Entry 8RU3 (X-ray diffraction, 2.00 A resolution); this record covers chains A and P.

== Chain A ==
Molecule: Catenin beta-1
From: Homo sapiens
UniProt: P35222 (CTNB1_HUMAN); numbering as in UniProt (aligned over 134-665)
Sequence (534 residues; numbered 132 to 665; the number before each row is that of its first residue):
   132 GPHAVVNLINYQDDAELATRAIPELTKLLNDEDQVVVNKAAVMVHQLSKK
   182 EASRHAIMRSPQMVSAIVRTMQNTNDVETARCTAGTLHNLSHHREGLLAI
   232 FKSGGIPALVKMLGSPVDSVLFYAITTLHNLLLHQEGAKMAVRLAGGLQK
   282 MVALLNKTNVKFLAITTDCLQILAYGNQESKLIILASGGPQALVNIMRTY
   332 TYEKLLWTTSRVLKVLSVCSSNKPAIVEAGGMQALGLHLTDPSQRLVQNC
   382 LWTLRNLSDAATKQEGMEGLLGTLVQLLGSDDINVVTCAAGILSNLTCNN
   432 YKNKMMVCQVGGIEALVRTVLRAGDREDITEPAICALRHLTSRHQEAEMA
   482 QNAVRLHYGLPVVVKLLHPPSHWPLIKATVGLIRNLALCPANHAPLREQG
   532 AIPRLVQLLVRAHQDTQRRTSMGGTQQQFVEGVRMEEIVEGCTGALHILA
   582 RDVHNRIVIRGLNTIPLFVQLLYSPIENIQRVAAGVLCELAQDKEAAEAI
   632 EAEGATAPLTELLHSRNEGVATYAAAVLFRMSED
Disordered / not traced: 132-146, 549-559, 665
Differences from the reference sequence: expression tag (132-133)
UniProt features mapped onto this chain:
  - region: Leu-156 to Leu-178 (Interaction with BCL9)
  - modified residue: Tyr-142 (Phosphotyrosine), Ser-191 (Phosphoserine), Ser-246 (Phosphoserine), Tyr-331 (Phosphotyrosine), Tyr-333 (Phosphotyrosine), Ser-552 (Phosphoserine), Thr-556 (Microbial infection: Phosphothreonine), Cys-619 (S-nitrosocysteine)
  - natural variant: Lys-292 (K292N: Found in a patient with features of osteopathia striata cranial sclerosis; uncertain significance), Leu-388 (L388P: In NEDSDV)
  - mutagenesis: Tyr-142 (Y142E: No effect on interaction with BCL9 and BCL9L), Leu-156 (L156A: Abolishes interaction with BCL9 but no effect on interaction with CDH3; when associated with A-159), Leu-159 (L159A: No effect on interaction with BCL9 and CDH3. Abolishes interaction with BCL9 but no effect on interaction with CDH3; when associated with A-156), Leu-178 (L178A: No effect on interaction with BCL9 and CDH3), Phe-253 (F253A: Abolishes or strongly reduces AXIN2 binding), His-260 (H260A: Abolishes or strongly reduces AXIN1 and AXIN2 binding. Strongly reduces phosphorylation and degradation; when associated with A-386 and A-383), Lys-292 (K292A: Abolishes or strongly reduces AXIN1 and AXIN2 binding), Lys-312 (K312E: Abolishes TCF7L2 binding), Tyr-333 (Y333F: Abolished phosphorylation by SRC and interaction with isoform M2 of PKM (PKM2)), Lys-345 (K345A: Abolishes APC binding), Trp-383 (W383A: Abolishes APC binding. Strongly reduces phosphorylation and degradation; when associated with A-260 and A-386), Arg-386 (R386A: Strongly reduces APC binding. Strongly reduces phosphorylation and degradation; when associated with A-260 and A-383), 7 further mutagenesis entries in UniProt

== Chain P ==
Molecule: Axin-1
UniProt: O15169 (AXIN1_HUMAN); residues 470-481 here correspond to UniProt positions 468-479 (UniProt number = residue number - 2)
Sequence (14 residues; numbered 469 to 482; the number before each row is that of its first residue):
   469 XESILDEHLQRVWX
Differences from the reference sequence: acetylation (469); engineered mutation Leu-477 (Val475 in O15169), Trp-481 (Leu479 in O15169); amidation (482)
Modified residues: ACE (acetyl group) at position 469; NH2 (amino group) at position 482
UniProt features mapped onto this chain:
  - modified residue: Ser-471 (Phosphoserine)

== Chain A / chain P interface ==
Pairs across the interface - 22 pairs, chain A then chain P:
  His-223(A) with Arg-479(P)
  Ser-250(A) with Ile-472(P)
  Phe-253(A) with ACE_469(P); Ile-472(P), hydrophobic; Leu-473(P), hydrophobic
  Tyr-254(A) with Ile-472(P)
  Thr-257(A) with His-476(P)
  His-260(A) with His-476(P), hydrogen bond
  Asn-261(A) with His-476(P)
  Asn-290(A) with Glu-470(P), hydrogen bond; Leu-473(P)
  Lys-292(A) with Glu-470(P), salt bridge; Asp-474(P), salt bridge; Leu-477(P)
  Phe-293(A) with Leu-473(P)
  Ile-296(A) with Leu-473(P), hydrophobic; His-476(P)
  Asp-299(A) with Trp-481(P)
  Tyr-333(A) with Leu-477(P)
  Lys-335(A) with Trp-481(P)
  Trp-338(A) with Trp-481(P)
  Thr-339(A) with Trp-481(P)
Also at the interface, not in a pair above, chain A (18 interface residues in all): Leu-264, Ala-295
Also at the interface, not in a pair above, chain P (10 interface residues in all): Val-480

== Overview ==
18 residues of chain A face 10 of chain P across their interface; the contacts include 2 hydrogen bonds and 2
salt bridges. Polar contacts include Lys-292(A)/Glu-470(P), Lys-292(A)/Asp-474(P) and His-260(A)/His-476(P).
UniProt lists 19 mutagenesis sites on chain A.
Here chain A is Catenin beta-1 (Homo sapiens) and chain P is Axin-1. Entry 8RU3 (Crystal structure of
beta-catenin in complex with alpha-helical peptide inhibitor) was determined by X-ray diffraction together
with 8RU4 from the same study.
